PDB entry 7VD9 | electron microscopy, 2.29 A resolution | chains B and C of the 4 polymer chains in the assembly

== Chain B (and C) ==
Name: Catalase
From: Homo sapiens
Notes: EC 1.11.1.6; chain C of this document is another copy of the same molecule, construct and numbering; everything in this record applies to it too
UniProtKB: P04040 (CATA_HUMAN); residue numbers follow UniProt; this construct covers 1-527
Sequence (527 residues; each row starts with the number of its first residue):
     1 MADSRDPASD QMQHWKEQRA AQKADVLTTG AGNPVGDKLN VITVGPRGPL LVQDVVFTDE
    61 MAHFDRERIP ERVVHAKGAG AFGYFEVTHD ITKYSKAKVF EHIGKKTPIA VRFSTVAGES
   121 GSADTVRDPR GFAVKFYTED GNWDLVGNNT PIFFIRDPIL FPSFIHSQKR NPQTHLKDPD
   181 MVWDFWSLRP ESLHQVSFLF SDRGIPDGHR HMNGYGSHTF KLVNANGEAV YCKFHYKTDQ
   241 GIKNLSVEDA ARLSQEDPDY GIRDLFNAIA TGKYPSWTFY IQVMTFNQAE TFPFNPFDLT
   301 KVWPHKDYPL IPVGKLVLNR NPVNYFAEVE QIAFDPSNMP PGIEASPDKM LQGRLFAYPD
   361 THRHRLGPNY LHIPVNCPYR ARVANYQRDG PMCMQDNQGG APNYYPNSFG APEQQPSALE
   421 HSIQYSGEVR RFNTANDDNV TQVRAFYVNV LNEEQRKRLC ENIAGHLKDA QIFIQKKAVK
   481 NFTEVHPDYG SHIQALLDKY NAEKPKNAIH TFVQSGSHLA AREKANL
Unresolved in the structure: 1-3, 502-527
UniProt features mapped onto this chain:
  - motif: Lys524 to Leu527 (Microbody targeting signal)
  - active site: His75, Asn148
  - binding site (NADP(+)): His194, Ser201, Arg203, Asn213, Lys237, Trp303, His305, Lys306
  - binding site (heme): Tyr358
  - modified residue: Ala2 (N-acetylalanine), Ser9 (Phosphoserine), Lys221 (N6-succinyllysine), Lys233 (N6-acetyllysine), Lys306 (N6-acetyllysine), Ser417 (Phosphoserine), Ser422 (Phosphoserine), Lys480 (N6-acetyllysine), Lys499 (N6-acetyllysine), Thr511 (Phosphothreonine), Ser515 (Phosphoserine), Ser517 (Phosphoserine)
  - mutagenesis: Ser517 to Leu519 (Does not affect localization to peroxisomes), Lys524 to Leu527 (Abolished localization to peroxisomes), Asn526 (N526D: Abolished localization to peroxisomes)
Bound ions: heme Fe near Tyr358 (its only coordinating residue here)
Residues lining bound ligands:
  - heme (HEM), molecule 1: Met61, Phe64, Asp65
  - heme (HEM), molecule 2: Arg72, Val73, Val74, His75, Arg112, Ser114, Gly131, Phe132, Ala133, Val146, Gly147, Asn148, Phe153, Pro158, Phe161, Tyr215, Gly216, Ser217, His218, Leu299, Ile332, Phe334, Met350, Arg354, Ala357, Tyr358, Thr361, His362, Arg365
  - NADPH (NDP; NADPH dihydro-nicotinamide-adenine-dinucleotide phosphate): Pro151, His194, Phe198, Ser201, Arg203, Asn213, Tyr215, His235, Lys237, Gln282, Val302, Trp303, Pro304, His305, Gln442, Ala445, Phe446, Val450, Leu451

== Interface between chain B and chain C ==
Pairs across the interface (190; chain B residue first):
  Gln11(B) - Gly400(C)  hydrogen bond (side chain-backbone)
  Met12(B) - Tyr404(C)
  Met12(B) - Phe409(C)  hydrophobic
  Gln13(B) - Phe409(C)
  Trp15(B) - Gly400(C)
  Trp15(B) - Ala401(C)
  Trp15(B) - Phe409(C)
  Trp15(B) - Gly410(C)
  Lys16(B) - Ser408(C)  hydrogen bond (side chain-backbone)
  Lys16(B) - Phe409(C)
  Ala24(B) - Gly410(C)
  Ala24(B) - Ala411(C)
  Ala24(B) - Glu413(C)
  Asp25(B) - Arg382(C)  salt bridge
  Asp25(B) - Ala384(C)
  Asp25(B) - Pro412(C)
  Asp25(B) - Glu413(C)  hydrogen bond (backbone-backbone)
  Val26(B) - Ala384(C)
  Val26(B) - Glu413(C)
  Leu27(B) - Ala384(C)
  Leu27(B) - Asn385(C)
  Leu27(B) - Glu413(C)  hydrogen bond (backbone-backbone)
  Leu27(B) - Gln414(C)
  Thr28(B) - Arg382(C)
  Thr28(B) - Val383(C)
  Thr28(B) - Ala384(C)  hydrogen bond (backbone-backbone)
  Thr28(B) - Asn385(C)
  Thr29(B) - Val383(C)
  Thr29(B) - Asn385(C)
  Gly30(B) - Leu371(C)
  Ala31(B) - Gly141(C)
  Ala31(B) - Asn142(C)  hydrogen bond (backbone-backbone)
  Ala31(B) - Asn338(C)
  Ala31(B) - Leu371(C)
  Ala31(B) - Pro378(C)
  Gly32(B) - Asp140(C)
  Gly32(B) - Gly141(C)
  Asn33(B) - Asp140(C)  hydrogen bond (side chain-backbone)
  Asn33(B) - Gly141(C)
  Asn33(B) - Asn142(C)  hydrogen bond (side chain-backbone)
  Asn33(B) - Asn338(C)
  Asn33(B) - Met339(C)
  Pro34(B) - Asp140(C)
  Pro34(B) - Pro341(C)
  Pro34(B) - Gln415(C)
  Pro34(B) - Ala418(C)
  Val35(B) - Gln414(C)
  Val35(B) - Gln415(C)  hydrogen bond (backbone-backbone)
  Val35(B) - Ala418(C)
  Gly36(B) - Gln414(C)
  Gly36(B) - Gln415(C)
  Gly36(B) - Ala418(C)
  Gly36(B) - Leu419(C)
  Asp37(B) - Gln414(C)  hydrogen bond
  Asp37(B) - Leu419(C)
  Lys38(B) - Tyr405(C)
  Lys38(B) - Gln414(C)  hydrogen bond (backbone-side chain)
  Leu39(B) - Tyr405(C)  hydrophobic
  Leu39(B) - Gln414(C)
  Val52(B) - Gln352(C)
  Gln53(B) - Gln352(C)  hydrogen bond
  Val55(B) - Ser337(C)
  Asp59(B) - Arg363(C)  salt bridge
  Asp59(B) - Gln387(C)  hydrogen bond
  Glu60(B) - Gln387(C)
  Ala62(B) - Arg363(C)
  His63(B) - Asn369(C)  hydrogen bond
  His63(B) - Gln387(C)
  His63(B) - Asp389(C)  hydrogen bond (side chain-backbone)
  Arg66(B) - Arg363(C)
  Arg66(B) - Pro368(C)
  Arg66(B) - Pro391(C)
  Glu67(B) - Arg388(C)
  Glu67(B) - Asp389(C)
  Glu67(B) - Gly390(C)
  Arg68(B) - Asp389(C)  salt bridge
  Ile69(B) - Pro391(C)  hydrophobic
  Asp140(B) - Gly32(C)
  Asp140(B) - Asn33(C)  hydrogen bond (backbone-side chain)
  Asp140(B) - Pro34(C)
  Gly141(B) - Ala31(C)
  Gly141(B) - Gly32(C)
  Gly141(B) - Asn33(C)
  Asn142(B) - Ala31(C)  hydrogen bond (backbone-backbone)
  Asn142(B) - Asn33(C)  hydrogen bond (backbone-side chain)
  Val323(B) - Gly399(C)
  Val323(B) - Gly400(C)
  Asn324(B) - Asp396(C)
  Asn324(B) - Asn397(C)  hydrogen bond
  Asn324(B) - Gly399(C)  hydrogen bond (side chain-backbone)
  Phe326(B) - Asp389(C)
  Phe326(B) - Gly390(C)
  Phe326(B) - Cys393(C)  hydrophobic
  Gln331(B) - Gly390(C)
  Gln331(B) - Met392(C)
  Gln331(B) - Cys393(C)  hydrogen bond (side chain-backbone)
  Ser337(B) - Val55(C)
  Asn338(B) - Ala31(C)
  Asn338(B) - Asn33(C)
  Met339(B) - Asn33(C)
  Pro341(B) - Pro34(C)
  Gln352(B) - Val52(C)
  Gln352(B) - Gln53(C)  hydrogen bond
  Arg363(B) - Asp59(C)  salt bridge
  Arg363(B) - Ala62(C)
  Arg363(B) - Arg66(C)
  Leu366(B) - Met392(C)
  Pro368(B) - Arg66(C)
  Asn369(B) - His63(C)
  Asn369(B) - Met392(C)
  Tyr370(B) - Met392(C)  hydrophobic
  Leu371(B) - Gly30(C)
  His372(B) - Met394(C)
  Ile373(B) - Met392(C)  hydrophobic
  Ile373(B) - Met394(C)  hydrophobic
  Pro374(B) - Met394(C)
  Pro378(B) - Ala31(C)
  Arg382(B) - Asp25(C)  salt bridge
  Arg382(B) - Thr28(C)
  Val383(B) - Thr28(C)
  Val383(B) - Thr29(C)
  Val383(B) - Gly30(C)
  Ala384(B) - Asp25(C)
  Ala384(B) - Val26(C)
  Ala384(B) - Leu27(C)
  Ala384(B) - Thr28(C)  hydrogen bond (backbone-backbone)
  Asn385(B) - Leu27(C)
  Asn385(B) - Thr28(C)  hydrogen bond (side chain-backbone)
  Asn385(B) - Thr29(C)  hydrogen bond (side chain-backbone)
  Tyr386(B) - Lys38(C)
  Gln387(B) - Asp59(C)
  Gln387(B) - Glu60(C)
  Gln387(B) - His63(C)
  Arg388(B) - His63(C)  hydrogen bond (backbone-side chain)
  Asp389(B) - His63(C)
  Asp389(B) - Glu67(C)
  Asp389(B) - Phe326(C)
  Gly390(B) - Phe326(C)
  Gly390(B) - Gln331(C)
  Pro391(B) - Arg66(C)
  Pro391(B) - Ile69(C)  hydrophobic
  Met392(B) - Gln331(C)
  Met392(B) - Leu366(C)
  Met392(B) - Gly367(C)
  Met392(B) - Asn369(C)
  Met392(B) - Met392(C)
  Cys393(B) - Gln331(C)  hydrogen bond (backbone-side chain)
  Met394(B) - Asn369(C)
  Met394(B) - His372(C)
  Met394(B) - Ile373(C)
  Met394(B) - Pro374(C)
  Met394(B) - Met394(C)  hydrophobic
  Gln395(B) - Ala327(C)
  Asp396(B) - Asn324(C)
  Asn397(B) - Asn324(C)  hydrogen bond
  Gly399(B) - Val323(C)
  Gly399(B) - Asn324(C)  hydrogen bond (backbone-side chain)
  Gly400(B) - Gln11(C)  hydrogen bond (backbone-side chain)
  Gly400(B) - Trp15(C)
  Ala401(B) - Trp15(C)
  Pro402(B) - Trp15(C)
  Tyr404(B) - Met12(C)
  Tyr405(B) - Lys38(C)
  Tyr405(B) - Leu39(C)  hydrophobic
  Ser408(B) - Lys16(C)  hydrogen bond (backbone-side chain)
  Phe409(B) - Met12(C)  hydrophobic
  Phe409(B) - Gln13(C)
  Phe409(B) - Trp15(C)
  Phe409(B) - Lys16(C)
  Gly410(B) - Trp15(C)
  Gly410(B) - Arg19(C)
  Ala411(B) - Ala24(C)
  Pro412(B) - Asp25(C)
  Pro412(B) - Val26(C)
  Glu413(B) - Ala24(C)
  Glu413(B) - Asp25(C)  hydrogen bond (backbone-backbone)
  Glu413(B) - Val26(C)
  Glu413(B) - Leu27(C)  hydrogen bond (backbone-backbone)
  Gln414(B) - Leu27(C)
  Gln414(B) - Val35(C)
  Gln414(B) - Gly36(C)
  Gln414(B) - Asp37(C)
  Gln414(B) - Lys38(C)  hydrogen bond (side chain-backbone)
  Gln414(B) - Leu39(C)
  Gln415(B) - Val26(C)
  Gln415(B) - Val35(C)  hydrogen bond (backbone-backbone)
  Gln415(B) - Gly36(C)
  Ala418(B) - Pro34(C)
  Ala418(B) - Val35(C)
  Ala418(B) - Gly36(C)
Other interface residues (no listed pair), chain B (96 interface residues in all): Ile42, Pro49, Ala327, Pro340, Phe356, Asp360, Pro406, Pro416, Leu419, Glu420, Tyr425
Other interface residues (no listed pair), chain C (101 interface residues in all): Ile42, Val44, Pro340, Ala345, Ser346, Leu355, Phe356, Asp360, Tyr370, Ala381, Tyr386, Gln395, Pro402, Pro406, Pro416, Glu420, Val429

== Summary ==
96 residues of chain B face 101 of chain C across their interface, with 35 hydrogen bonds and 5 salt bridges.
Polar pairs include Asp25(B)-Arg382(C), Asp59(B)-Arg363(C) and Arg68(B)-Asp389(C). Chain B binds heme and
NADPH.
Chain B and chain C are both Catalase (Homo sapiens); the structure, 2.29 A structure of the human catalase,
was determined by electron microscopy together with 7VD8, 7VDC, 7VDE and 7VDF from the same study.
